PDB entry 8SIM | electron microscopy, 6.20 A resolution (low resolution: residue-level contacts below are approximate; hydrogen-bond / salt-bridge calls are withheld) | chains E and C of the 8 polymer chains in the assembly

# Chain E (and C)
Name: Potassium voltage-gated channel subfamily KQT member 1
Organism: Homo sapiens
Notes: chain C of this document is another copy of the same molecule, construct and numbering; everything in this record applies to it too
UniProtKB: P51787 (KCNQ1_HUMAN); residue numbers follow UniProt; this construct covers 76-620
Chain sequence (557 residues; numbered 75 to 631; the number before each row is that of its first residue):
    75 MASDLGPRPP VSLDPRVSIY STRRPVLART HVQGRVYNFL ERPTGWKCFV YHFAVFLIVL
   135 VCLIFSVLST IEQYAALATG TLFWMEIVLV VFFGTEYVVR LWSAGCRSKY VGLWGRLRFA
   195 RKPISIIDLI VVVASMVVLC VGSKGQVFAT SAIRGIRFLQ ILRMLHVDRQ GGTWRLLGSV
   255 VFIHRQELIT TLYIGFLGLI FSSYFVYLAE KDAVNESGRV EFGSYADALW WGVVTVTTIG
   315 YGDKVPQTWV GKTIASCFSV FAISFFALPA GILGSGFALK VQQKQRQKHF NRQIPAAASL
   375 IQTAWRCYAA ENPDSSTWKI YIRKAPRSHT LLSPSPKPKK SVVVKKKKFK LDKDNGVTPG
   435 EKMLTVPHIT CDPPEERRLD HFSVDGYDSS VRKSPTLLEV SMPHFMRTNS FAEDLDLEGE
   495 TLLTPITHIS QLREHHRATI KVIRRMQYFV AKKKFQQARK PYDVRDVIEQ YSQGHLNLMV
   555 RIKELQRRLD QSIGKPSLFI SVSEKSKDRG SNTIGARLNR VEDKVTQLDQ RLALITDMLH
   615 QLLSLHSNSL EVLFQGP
Not modelled in the structure: 75-103, 219-222, 397-505, 569-631
Construct notes: initiating methionine (75); expression tag (621-631)
Swiss-Prot annotation at these positions:
  - region: Met238 to Gly246 (Interaction with KCNE3), Ala370 to Tyr382 (Interaction with CALM), Lys515 to Phe529 (Interaction with CALM), Pro535 to Leu572 (Interaction with KCNE1 C-terminus), Ile588 to Leu616 (Interaction with AKAP9), Gly589 to His620 (C-terminal assembly domain (tetramerization))
  - binding site (a 1,2-diacyl-sn-glycero-3-phospho-(1D-myo-inositol-4,5-bisphosphate)): Gln244
  - modified residue (Phosphoserine): Ser407, Ser409
  - glycosylation: Asn289 (N-linked (GlcNAc...) asparagine)
  - natural variant: Tyr111 (Y111C: In LQT1; uncertain significance), Glu115 (E115G: In LQT1), Pro117 (P117L: In LQT1; uncertain significance), Cys122 (C122Y: In LQT1), Phe127 (F127L: In LQT1; uncertain significance), Val133 (V133I: In LQT1), Leu134 (L134P: In LQT1; uncertain significance), Cys136 (C136F: In LQT1), Leu137 (L137F: In LQT1; uncertain significance), Ser140 (S140G: In ATFB3), Thr144 (T144A: In LQT1; uncertain significance), Glu146 (E146K: In LQT1; uncertain significance), 154 further natural variant entries in UniProt
  - mutagenesis: Arg231 (R231A: Strongly inhibits SLC5A3 transporter activity), Val324 (V324L: Has a voltage-gated potassium channel activity. Inhibition of voltage-gated potassium channel activity by KCNE4), Lys326 (K326R: Has a voltage-gated potassium channel activity. Disrupts KCNE4-mediated voltage-gated potassium channel activity inhibition), Thr327 (T327V: Has a voltage-gated potassium channel activity. Disrupts KCNE4-mediated voltage-gated potassium channel activity inhibition), Ile328 (I328L: Has a voltage-gated potassium channel activity. Inhibition of voltage-gated potassium channel activity by KCNE4), Ser338 (S338C: Inhibits voltage-gated potassium channel activity), Phe340 (F340C: Inhibits voltage-gated potassium channel activity), Ile375 (I375D: Reduced protein expression, probably due to misfolding and proteasomal degradation. No detectable electrophysiological activity. Reduced electrophysiological activity in the presence of KCNE1), Val516 (V516D: Reduced protein expression, probably due to misfolding and proteasomal degradation. Significantly reduced electrophysiological activity ...), Lys526 (K526N: Decreased interaction with PIP2 and calmodulin/CALM in the presence of calcium. Insensitive to gating modulation by calcified CALM. Impaired IKS current ...), Lys527 (K527N: Decreased interaction with PIP2 and calmodulin/CALM in the presence of calcium. Decreased interaction with PIP2 and CALM in the presence of calcium; when associated with N-526 ...), Gly589 (G589M: No effect), 4 further mutagenesis entries in UniProt

# Chain E / chain C interface
Contacting residue pairs (72):
  Ile257(E) with Val355(C); Lys358(C)
  His258(E) with Val355(C)
  Gln260(E) with Lys358(C)
  Glu261(E) with Val355(C); Lys358(C)
  Thr264(E) with Gly246(C); Thr247(C)
  Thr265(E) with Phe351(C)
  Tyr267(E) with Met238(C); Leu239(C); Val241(C); Thr247(C)
  Ile268(E) with Leu251(C)
  Leu271(E) with Leu239(C)
  Ile274(E) with Ile235(C)
  Phe275(E) with Phe232(C); Ile235(C)
  Tyr278(E) with Arg228(C); Ile235(C)
  Tyr281(E) with Arg228(C)
  Leu282(E) with Arg228(C)
  Tyr299(E) with Ser140(C); Val141(C); Thr144(C); Arg231(C)
  Thr309(E) with Ile313(C)
  Thr312(E) with Thr311(C); Thr312(C); Ile313(C)
  Ile313(E) with Ile313(C)
  Gly314(E) with Ile313(C); Gly314(C)
  Gly316(E) with Tyr315(C)
  Val319(E) with Tyr315(C)
  Lys326(E) with Trp304(C)
  Ser330(E) with Val307(C)
  Ser333(E) with Thr311(C); Phe340(C)
  Ile337(E) with Phe340(C)
  Ser338(E) with Pro343(C); Ala344(C)
  Ala341(E) with Ala344(C)
  Leu342(E) with Ala344(C); Leu347(C)
  Ile346(E) with Gly348(C)
  Ser349(E) with Gly348(C); Ala352(C)
  Leu353(E) with Ala352(C); Gln356(C)
  Gln357(E) with Gln356(C)
  Val538(E) with Val541(C)
  Arg539(E) with Gln359(C); Arg360(C); Tyr536(C)
  Ile542(E) with Gln544(C)
  Tyr545(E) with Gln544(C); Tyr545(C); Gly548(C); His549(C)
  Ser546(E) with Gln544(C)
  His549(E) with Gly548(C)
  Met553(E) with Arg555(C)
  Ile556(E) with Arg555(C); Leu559(C)
  Lys557(E) with Arg555(C)
  Gln560(E) with Glu558(C); Leu559(C); Arg562(C)
  Leu563(E) with Arg562(C)
  Asp564(E) with Arg562(C)
  Ile567(E) with Ser566(C)
Also at the interface, not in a pair above, chain E (52 interface residues in all): Lys285, Glu295, Leu303, Trp305, Asp537, Val541, Leu552
Also at the interface, not in a pair above, chain C (50 interface residues in all): Trp248, Leu250, Ser349, Asp537, Asn551, Leu552, Leu563

# Summary
Chain E and chain C form an interface of 52 and 50 residues respectively. UniProt lists residue binding
1,2-diacyl-sn-glycero-3-phospho-(1D-myo-inositol-4,5-bisphosphate) Gln244(E) and 16 mutagenesis sites on chain
E.
Chain E and chain C are both Potassium voltage-gated channel subfamily KQT member 1 (Homo sapiens); the
structure, KCNQ1 with voltage sensor in the intermediate conformation, was determined by electron microscopy,
deposited together with 8SIK and 8SIN.
